Entry 7MNM (X-ray diffraction, 4.70 A resolution (low resolution: residue-level contacts below are approximate; hydrogen-bond / salt-bridge calls are withheld)); this record covers chains H and L of the 3 polymer chains in the assembly.

[Chain H]
Protein: Antibody Fab14 Heavy Chain
Organism: Homo sapiens
Notes: antibody fragment or engineered binder
Sequence (240 residues; row label = number of the first residue in the row):
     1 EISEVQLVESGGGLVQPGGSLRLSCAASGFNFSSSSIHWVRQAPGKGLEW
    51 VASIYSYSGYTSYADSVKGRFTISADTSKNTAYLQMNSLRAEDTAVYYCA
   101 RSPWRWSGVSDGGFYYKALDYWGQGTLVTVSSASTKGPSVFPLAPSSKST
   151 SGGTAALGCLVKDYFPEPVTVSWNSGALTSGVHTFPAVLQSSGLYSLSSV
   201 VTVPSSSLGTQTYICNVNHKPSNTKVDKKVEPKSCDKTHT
Disordered / not traced: 1-3, 231-240
Disulfide bonds: C25-C99, C159-C215

[Chain L]
Protein: Antibody Fab14 Light Chain
Organism: Homo sapiens
Notes: antibody fragment or engineered binder
Sequence (215 residues; each row starts with the number of its first residue):
     1 SDIQMTQSPSSLSASVGDRVTITCRASQSVSSAVAWYQQKPGKAPKLLIY
    51 SASSLYSGVPSRFSGSRSGTDFTLTISSLQPEDFATYYCQQSSSSLITFG
   101 QGTKVEIKRTVAAPSVFIFPPSDSQLKSGTASVVCLLNNFYPREAKVQWK
   151 VDNALQSGNSQESVTEQDSKDSTYSLSSTLTLSKADYEKHKVYACEVTHQ
   201 GLSSPVTKSFNRGEC
Disordered / not traced: 1, 215
Disulfide bonds: C24-C89, C135-C195

[Chain H / chain L interface]
Residue-residue contacts (68):
  H38(H) - I97(L)
  Q42(H) - Q39(L)
  Q42(H) - Y88(L)
  K46(H) - Y88(L)
  G47(H) - Y88(L)
  L48(H) - Q39(L)
  L48(H) - Y88(L)
  L48(H) - F99(L)
  W50(H) - L96(L)
  W50(H) - I97(L)
  S62(H) - S95(L)
  Y98(H) - K43(L)
  Y98(H) - A44(L)
  Y98(H) - P45(L)
  W106(H) - L47(L)
  W106(H) - Y50(L)
  W106(H) - Y56(L)
  G112(H) - S94(L)
  G113(H) - S94(L)
  F114(H) - S93(L)
  F114(H) - S94(L)
  F114(H) - S95(L)
  Y115(H) - S92(L)
  Y116(H) - Q90(L)
  Y116(H) - S92(L)
  Y116(H) - I97(L)
  K117(H) - A35(L)
  K117(H) - S51(L)
  A118(H) - A35(L)
  A118(H) - Y37(L)
  A118(H) - L47(L)
  A118(H) - Y50(L)
  L119(H) - Y37(L)
  L119(H) - L47(L)
  D120(H) - L47(L)
  D120(H) - Y56(L)
  W122(H) - Y37(L)
  W122(H) - P45(L)
  G123(H) - A44(L)
  F141(H) - S122(L)
  F141(H) - Q125(L)
  P142(H) - S122(L)
  L143(H) - V134(L)
  A144(H) - F119(L)
  P145(H) - F119(L)
  T150(H) - K208(L)
  S151(H) - F117(L)
  A156(H) - F117(L)
  A156(H) - F119(L)
  K162(H) - Q125(L)
  K162(H) - T130(L)
  K162(H) - S132(L)
  K162(H) - T181(L)
  H183(H) - N138(L)
  H183(H) - N139(L)
  H183(H) - D168(L)
  H183(H) - S175(L)
  F185(H) - L136(L)
  F185(H) - S163(L)
  F185(H) - T165(L)
  F185(H) - S175(L)
  F185(H) - L176(L)
  F185(H) - S177(L)
  P186(H) - S163(L)
  P186(H) - V164(L)
  V188(H) - Q161(L)
  V200(H) - L136(L)
  T202(H) - N138(L)
Interface residues without a listed pair, chain H (43 interface residues in all): V40, S53, Y121, S146, L160, S180, L189, S198
Interface residues without a listed pair, chain L (49 interface residues in all): A33, V34, G42, I118, P120, S124, S128, E162, K170, E214

[Summary]
The interface between chain H and chain L involves 43 residues on one side and 49 on the other.
Chain H is Antibody Fab14 Heavy Chain and chain L is Antibody Fab14 Light Chain, both from Homo sapiens; the
structure, Crystal structure of the N-terminal domain of NUP358/RanBP2 (residues 1-752) T585M mutant in
complex with Fab ..., was determined by X-ray diffraction (same publication as 7MNI, 7MNL, 7MNN, 7MNO, 7MNP,
7MNQ and 14 further entries).
